Entry 5FXI (electron microscopy, 6.40 A resolution (low resolution: residue-level contacts below are approximate; hydrogen-bond / salt-bridge calls are withheld)); this record covers chains A and D of the 4 polymer chains in the assembly.

[Chain A]
Name: N-methyl-D-aspartate receptor GLUN1
Organism: Rattus norvegicus
Reference sequence: P35439 (NMDZ1_RAT); aligned to UniProt positions 23-868 over residues 23-868 (the alignment contains insertions or deletions, so no single offset holds)
Amino-acid sequence (846 residues; each row starts with the number of its first residue):
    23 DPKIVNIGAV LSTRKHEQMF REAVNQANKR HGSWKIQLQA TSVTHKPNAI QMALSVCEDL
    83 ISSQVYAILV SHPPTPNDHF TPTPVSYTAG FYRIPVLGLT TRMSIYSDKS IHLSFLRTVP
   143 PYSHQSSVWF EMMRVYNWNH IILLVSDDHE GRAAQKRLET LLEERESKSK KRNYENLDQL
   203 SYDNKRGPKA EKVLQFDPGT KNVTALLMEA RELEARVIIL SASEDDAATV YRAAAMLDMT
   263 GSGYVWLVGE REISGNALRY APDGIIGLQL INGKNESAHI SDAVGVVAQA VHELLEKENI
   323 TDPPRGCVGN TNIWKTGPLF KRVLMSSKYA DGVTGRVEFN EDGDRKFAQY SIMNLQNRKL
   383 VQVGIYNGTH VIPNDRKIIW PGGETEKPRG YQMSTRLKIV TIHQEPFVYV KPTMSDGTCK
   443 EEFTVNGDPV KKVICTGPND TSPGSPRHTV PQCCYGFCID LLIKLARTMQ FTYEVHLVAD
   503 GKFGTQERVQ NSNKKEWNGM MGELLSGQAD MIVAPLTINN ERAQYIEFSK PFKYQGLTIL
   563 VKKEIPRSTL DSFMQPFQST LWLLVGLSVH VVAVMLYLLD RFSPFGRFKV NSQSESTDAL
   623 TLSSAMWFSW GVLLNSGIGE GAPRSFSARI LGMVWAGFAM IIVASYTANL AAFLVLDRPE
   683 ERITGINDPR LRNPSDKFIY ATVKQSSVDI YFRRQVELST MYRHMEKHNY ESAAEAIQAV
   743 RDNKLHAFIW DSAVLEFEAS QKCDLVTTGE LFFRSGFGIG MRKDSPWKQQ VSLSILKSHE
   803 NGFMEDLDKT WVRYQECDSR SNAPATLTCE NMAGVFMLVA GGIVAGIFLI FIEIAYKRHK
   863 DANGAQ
Unresolved in the structure: 23-24, 53-57, 97-100, 191-208, 463-470, 606-621, 860-868
Construct notes: engineered mutation Gln-61 (Asn in P35439), Asp-260 (Asn239 in P35439), Gln-371 (Asn350 in P35439), Gln-492 (Asn471 in P35439), Gln-512 (Asn491 in P35439), Gln-615 (Glu594 in P35439), Ser-616 (Glu595 in P35439), Ser-618 (Glu597 in P35439), Thr-619 (Glu598 in P35439), Gln-792 (Asn771 in P35439), Cys-831 (Phe810 in P35439), Asn-865 (Arg844 in P35439), Gly-866 (Arg845 in P35439), Ala-867 (Lys846 in P35439)
From the paper describing this entry:
  - conformationally variable residues (domain motion): Glu-320

[Chain D]
Name: N-methyl-D-aspartate receptor GLUN2B
Organism: Rattus norvegicus
Reference sequence: Q00960 (NMDE2_RAT); residues 27-852 here = UniProt positions 27-852
Amino-acid sequence (827 residues; each row starts with the number of its first residue):
    26 GRSQKSPPSI GIAVILVGTS DEVAIKDAHE KDDFHHLSVV PRVELVAMNE TDPKSIITRI
    86 CDLMSDRKIQ GVVFADDTDQ EAIAQILDFI SAQTLTPILG IHGGSSMIMA DKDESSMFFQ
   146 FGPSIEQQAS VMLNIMEEYD WYIFSIVTTY FPGYQDFVNK IRSTIENSFV GWELEEVLLL
   206 DMSLDDGDSK IQNQLKKLQS PIILLYCTKE EATYIFEVAN SVGLTGYGYT WIVPSLVAGD
   266 TDTVPSEFPT GLISVSYDEW DYGLPARVRD GIAIITTAAS DMLSEHSFIP EPKSSCYNTH
   326 EKRIYQSNML NRYLINVTFE GRDLSFSEDG YQMHPKLVII LLNKERKWER VGKWKDKSLQ
   386 MKYYVWPRMC PETEEQEDDH LSIVTLEEAP FVIVESVDPL SGTCMRNTVP CQKRIISENK
   446 TDEEPGYIKK CCKGFCIDIL KKISKSVKFT YDLYLVTNGK HGKKINGTWN GMIGEVVMKR
   506 AYMAVGSLTI NEERSEVVDF SVPFIETGIS VMVSRSNGTV SPSAFLEPFS ACVWVMMFVM
   566 LLIVSAVAVF VFEYFSPVGY NRSLADGREP GGPSFTIGKA IWLLWGLVFN NSVPVQNPKG
   626 TTSKIMVSVW AFFAVIFLAS YTANLAAFMI QEEYVDQVSG LSDKKFQRPN DFSPPFRFGT
   686 VPNGSTERNI RNNYAEMHAY MGKFNQRGVD DALLSLKTGK LDAFIYDAAV LNYMAGRDEG
   746 CKLVTIGSGK VFASTGYGIA IQKDSGWKRQ VDLAILQLFG DGEMEELEAL WLTGICHNEK
   806 NEVMSSQLDI DNMAGVFYML GAAMALSLIT FISEHLFYWQ FRHSFMG
Unresolved in the structure: 26-31, 396-403, 440-451, 543-545, 579-599, 806-808, 843-852
Construct notes: expression tag (26); engineered mutation Asp-348 (Asn in Q00960), Cys-557 (Asp in Q00960), Ser-588 (Cys in Q00960), Ser-838 (Cys in Q00960), Ser-849 (Cys in Q00960)
Curated features (UniProtKB/Swiss-Prot):
  - region: Lys-604 to Pro-623 (Pore-forming)
  - binding site (Zn(2+)): His-127, Glu-284
  - binding site (L-glutamate): Thr-514, Arg-519, Ser-690, Thr-691, Asp-732
  - site: Asn-615 (Functional determinant of NMDA receptors)
  - glycosylation (N-linked (GlcNAc...) asparagine): Asn-74, Asn-341, Asn-444, Asn-491, Asn-542, Asn-688
  - mutagenesis: His-60 (H60A: Normal zinc binding), His-127 (H127A: Reduced zinc binding), Asp-283 (D283A: Slightly reduced zinc binding), Glu-284 (E284A: Reduced zinc binding), His-311 (H311A: Normal zinc binding), His-359 (H359A: Normal zinc binding)

[Interface between chain A and chain D]
Pairs across the interface - 14 pairs, chain A then chain D:
  Asn-542(A) / Leu-781(D)
  Asn-542(A) / Gln-782(D)
  Phe-575(A) / Ile-641(D)
  Leu-636(A) / Ala-636(D)
  Ile-640(A) / Asn-622(D)
  Leu-672(A) / Ala-648(D)
  Ala-673(A) / Ala-648(D)
  His-801(A) / Ser-759(D)
  Pro-826(A) / Gln-656(D)
  Leu-829(A) / Pro-553(D)
  Leu-829(A) / Ser-555(D)
  Thr-830(A) / Ser-555(D)
  Cys-831(A) / Ser-555(D)
  Ile-845(A) / Ile-568(D)
Other interface residues (no listed pair), chain A (17 interface residues in all): Ala-545, Tyr-668, Leu-676, Val-841, Gly-844
Other interface residues (no listed pair), chain D (16 interface residues in all): Glu-552, Phe-554, Val-634, Phe-638, Ala-644

[Summary]
The interface between chain A and chain D involves 17 residues on one side and 16 on the other. Curated
annotation (UniProt) lists Zn2+-binding residues His-127(D) and Glu-284(D), 5 L-glutamate-binding residues and
6 mutagenesis sites on chain D. The paper reports conformational variability at Glu-320(A).
Chain A is N-methyl-D-aspartate receptor GLUN1 and chain D is N-methyl-D-aspartate receptor GLUN2B, both from
Rattus norvegicus; the structure, GluN1b-GluN2B NMDA receptor structure in non-active-2 conformation, was
determined by electron microscopy, deposited together with 5FXJ, 5B3J, 5FXG, 5FXH and 5FXK.
